PDB entry 6YB1 | X-ray diffraction, 2.15 A resolution | chains C and D of the 4 polymer chains in the assembly

Chain C (and D):
Protein: K2-CCTM-VbIc
Notes: chain D of this document is another copy of the same molecule, construct and numbering; everything in this record applies to it too
Sequence (33 residues; row label = number of the first residue in the row; numbering starts at 0):
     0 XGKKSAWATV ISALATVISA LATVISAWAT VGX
Modified residues: ACE (acetyl group) at position 0; NH2 (amino group) at position 32
Residues lining bound ligands:
  - nonaethylene glycol (2PE): A12, L13, T15, V16
  - glycine (GLY): A5, T8, V9

Chain C / chain D interface:
Contacting residue pairs (32):
  ACE_0(C) - A28(D)
  ACE_0(C) - NH2_32(D)
  K3(C) - I24(D)
  K3(C) - W27(D)
  K3(C) - A28(D)
  K3(C) - G31(D)  hydrogen bond (side chain-backbone)
  K3(C) - NH2_32(D)
  S4(C) - A28(D)
  A7(C) - A21(D)
  A7(C) - I24(D)
  A7(C) - S25(D)
  I10(C) - I17(D)
  I10(C) - L20(D)  hydrophobic
  I10(C) - A21(D)
  I10(C) - I24(D)  hydrophobic
  S11(C) - A21(D)
  A14(C) - I17(D)
  A14(C) - S18(D)
  I17(C) - I10(D)
  I17(C) - A14(D)
  I17(C) - I17(D)  hydrophobic
  S18(C) - A14(D)
  L20(C) - I10(D)  hydrophobic
  A21(C) - I10(D)  hydrophobic
  A21(C) - S11(D)
  I24(C) - A7(D)  hydrophobic
  I24(C) - I10(D)  hydrophobic
  S25(C) - A7(D)
  W27(C) - K3(D)
  A28(C) - K3(D)
  A28(C) - S4(D)
  G31(C) - K3(D)
Interface residues without a listed pair, chain C (18 interface residues in all): W6, L13
Interface residues without a listed pair, chain D (18 interface residues in all): W6, L13

In short:
Chain C and chain D each contribute 18 residues to their interface, with 1 hydrogen bond. Its one
hydrogen-bonded contact is K3(C)-G31(D). Ligands of chain C: nonaethylene glycol and glycine.
Both chains are K2-CCTM-VbIc. Entry 6YB1 (Crystal structure of an antiparallel octameric transmembrane coiled
coil K2-CCTM-VbIc) was determined by X-ray diffraction, deposited together with 6YAZ, 6YB0 and 6YB2.
